5C7P - chains A and B of the 3 polymer chains in the assembly; structure by X-ray diffraction, 3.14 A resolution.

== Chain A (and B) ==
Molecule: Nucleoside diphosphate kinase
Organism: Leishmania major
Notes: EC 2.7.4.6; chain B of this document is another copy of the same molecule, construct and numbering; everything in this record applies to it too
UniProt: Q9U1E1 (Q9U1E1_LEIMA); numbering as in UniProt (aligned over 1-151)
Amino-acid sequence (171 residues; each row starts with the number of its first residue; numbers below 1 keep their minus sign (Met-19 is residue -19)):
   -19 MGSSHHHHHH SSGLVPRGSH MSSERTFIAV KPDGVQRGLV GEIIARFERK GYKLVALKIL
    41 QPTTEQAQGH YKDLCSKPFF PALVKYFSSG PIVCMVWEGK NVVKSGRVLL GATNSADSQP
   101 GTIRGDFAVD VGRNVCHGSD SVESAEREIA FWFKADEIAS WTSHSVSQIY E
Disordered / not traced: -19 to 1, 92-96, 151 (chain B: -19 to 1, 93-96)
Differences from the reference sequence: initiating methionine (-19); expression tag (-18 to 0); engineered mutation Ser95 (Pro in Q9U1E1)

== Interface between chain A and chain B ==
Pairs across the interface - 37 pairs, chain A then chain B:
  Val15(A) - Trp141(B)  hydrophobic
  Gln16(A) - Trp141(B)
  Gln16(A) - Thr142(B)  hydrogen bond (side chain-backbone)
  Gln16(A) - Ser143(B)
  Gln16(A) - His144(B)  hydrogen bond (side chain-backbone)
  Gly18(A) - Glu28(B)
  Leu19(A) - Glu28(B)  hydrogen bond (backbone-side chain)
  Val20(A) - Glu28(B)  hydrogen bond (backbone-side chain)
  Gly21(A) - Gly21(B)
  Gly21(A) - Ile24(B)
  Gly21(A) - Ala25(B)
  Gly21(A) - Glu28(B)  hydrogen bond (backbone-side chain)
  Ile24(A) - Gly21(B)
  Ile24(A) - Ile24(B)  hydrophobic
  Ala25(A) - Gly21(B)
  Glu28(A) - Gly18(B)
  Glu28(A) - Leu19(B)
  Glu28(A) - Val20(B)  hydrogen bond (side chain-backbone)
  Glu28(A) - Gly21(B)  hydrogen bond (side chain-backbone)
  Leu34(A) - Ile39(B)
  Ala36(A) - Ile39(B)  hydrophobic
  Leu37(A) - Leu37(B)
  Leu37(A) - Lys38(B)
  Leu37(A) - Ile39(B)
  Leu37(A) - Val73(B)  hydrophobic
  Lys38(A) - Leu37(B)
  Ile39(A) - Leu34(B)
  Ile39(A) - Ala36(B)  hydrophobic
  Ile39(A) - Leu37(B)
  Pro71(A) - Trp141(B)  hydrophobic
  Val73(A) - Leu37(B)  hydrophobic
  Trp141(A) - Val15(B)  hydrophobic
  Trp141(A) - Gln16(B)
  Trp141(A) - Pro71(B)  hydrophobic
  Thr142(A) - Gln16(B)  hydrogen bond (backbone-side chain)
  Ser143(A) - Gln16(B)
  His144(A) - Gln16(B)  hydrogen bond
Other interface residues (no listed pair), chain A (27 interface residues in all): Arg17, Glu22, Val35, Gln41, Glu137, Ser140, Ser145
Other interface residues (no listed pair), chain B (27 interface residues in all): Arg17, Glu22, Val35, Gln41, Glu137, Ala139, Ser140

== Summary ==
The chain A/chain B interface involves 27 residues from each chain, with 9 hydrogen bonds. Polar pairs include
Gln16(A)-Thr142(B), Gln16(A)-His144(B) and Leu19(A)-Glu28(B).
Both chains are Nucleoside diphosphate kinase (Leishmania major). Entry 5C7P (Structure of Leishmania
nucleoside diphostate kinase mutant P95S) was determined by X-ray diffraction, deposited together with 5CAA
and 5CAB.
